1MIO - chains B and D of the 4 polymer chains in the assembly; structure by X-ray diffraction, 3.00 A resolution.

# Chain B (and D)
Name: Nitrogenase molybdenum iron protein (beta chain)
From: Clostridium pasteurianum
Notes: chain D of this document is another copy of the same molecule, construct and numbering; everything in this record applies to it too
UniProtKB: P11347 (NIFK_CLOPA); numbering as in UniProt (aligned over 1-458)
Amino-acid sequence (458 residues; each row starts with the number of its first residue):
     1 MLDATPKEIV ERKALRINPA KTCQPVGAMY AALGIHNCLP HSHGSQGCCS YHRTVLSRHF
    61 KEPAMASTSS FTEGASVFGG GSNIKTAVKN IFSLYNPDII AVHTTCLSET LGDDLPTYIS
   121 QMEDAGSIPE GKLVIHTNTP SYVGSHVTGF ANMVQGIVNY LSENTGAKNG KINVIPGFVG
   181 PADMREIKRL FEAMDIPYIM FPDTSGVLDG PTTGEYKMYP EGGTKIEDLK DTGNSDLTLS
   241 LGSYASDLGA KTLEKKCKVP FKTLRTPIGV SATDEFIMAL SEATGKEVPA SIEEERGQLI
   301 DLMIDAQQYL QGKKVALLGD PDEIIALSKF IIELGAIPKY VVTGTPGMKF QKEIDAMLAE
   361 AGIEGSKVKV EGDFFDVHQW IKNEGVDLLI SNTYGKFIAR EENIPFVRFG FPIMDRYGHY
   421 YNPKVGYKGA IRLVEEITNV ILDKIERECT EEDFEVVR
Not modelled in the structure: 1
Curated features (UniProtKB/Swiss-Prot):
  - binding site ([8Fe-7S] cluster): Cys23, Cys48, Cys106, Ser141
Bound ions: fe-s cluster Fe: Cys23, Cys48, Cys106, Ser141 (shared with 3 residues of chain A); Ca2+ site 1: Lys61, Glu62 (shared with Asp301(D), Asp305(D) of chain D); Ca2+ site 2: Asp301, Asp305 (shared with Lys61(D), Glu62(D) of chain D)
Small-molecule neighbours: fe-s cluster (CLP): Cys23, Pro25, Ser45, Gln46, Gly47, Cys48, Tyr51, His52, Thr105, Cys106, Ser141

# Interface between chain B and chain D
Pairs across the interface (105; chain B residue first):
  Leu2(B) with Glu451(D), hydrogen bond (backbone-side chain)
  Arg58(B) with Val457(D)
  Lys61(B) with Asp301(D); Asp305(D); Arg458(D)
  Glu62(B) with Asp301(D)
  Arg185(B) with Glu294(D), salt bridge
  Asp209(B) with Gln298(D)
  Gly210(B) with Gln298(D), hydrogen bond (backbone-side chain); Asp301(D)
  Pro211(B) with Glu294(D); Gly297(D); Gln298(D)
  Thr212(B) with Gly297(D), hydrogen bond (backbone-backbone); Ile300(D); Asp301(D), hydrogen bond
  Glu294(B) with Arg185(D), salt bridge; Pro211(D)
  Gly297(B) with Pro211(D); Thr212(D), hydrogen bond (backbone-backbone)
  Gln298(B) with Arg185(D); Asp209(D), hydrogen bond; Gly210(D); Pro211(D); Tyr421(D), hydrogen bond (backbone-side chain)
  Asp301(B) with Gly210(D); Thr212(D), hydrogen bond; Tyr421(D), hydrogen bond
  Leu302(B) with Tyr417(D), hydrophobic; Gly418(D); Tyr421(D), hydrophobic
  Asp305(B) with Lys61(D); Tyr417(D)
  Ala306(B) with Tyr417(D)
  Tyr309(B) with Tyr417(D)
  Thr393(B) with Val456(D)
  Tyr394(B) with Val456(D)
  Lys396(B) with Glu446(D), salt bridge; Glu455(D), hydrogen bond (side chain-backbone); Val456(D)
  Phe397(B) with Phe454(D), hydrophobic; Val456(D), hydrophobic
  Arg400(B) with Glu446(D), hydrogen bond (side chain-backbone); Arg447(D), hydrogen bond (side chain-backbone); Cys449(D), hydrogen bond (side chain-backbone); Glu451(D), salt bridge; Phe454(D)
  Arg408(B) with Glu446(D), salt bridge
  Met414(B) with Val457(D); Arg458(D)
  Asp415(B) with Leu442(D); Glu446(D); Val456(D); Arg458(D)
  Arg416(B) with Asn439(D); Leu442(D); Asp443(D), salt bridge; Glu446(D), salt bridge
  Tyr417(B) with Leu302(D), hydrophobic; Asp305(D); Tyr309(D), hydrophobic; Glu435(D); Thr438(D); Arg458(D), hydrogen bond (side chain-backbone)
  Gly418(B) with Leu302(D); Glu435(D)
  His419(B) with Glu435(D)
  Tyr420(B) with Leu302(D); Asp305(D), hydrogen bond
  Tyr421(B) with Gln298(D), hydrogen bond (side chain-backbone); Leu302(D), hydrophobic; Ile431(D), hydrophobic
  Asn422(B) with Glu435(D)
  Ile431(B) with Tyr421(D), hydrophobic
  Arg432(B) with Arg432(D)
  Glu435(B) with Tyr417(D); Gly418(D); His419(D); Asn422(D)
  Thr438(B) with Tyr417(D)
  Asn439(B) with Arg416(D)
  Leu442(B) with Arg416(D)
  Asp443(B) with Arg416(D), salt bridge
  Glu446(B) with Lys396(D), salt bridge; Arg400(D), hydrogen bond (backbone-side chain); Asp415(D); Arg416(D), salt bridge
  Arg447(B) with Arg400(D)
  Cys449(B) with Arg400(D), hydrogen bond (backbone-side chain)
  Glu451(B) with Leu2(D), hydrogen bond (side chain-backbone); Arg400(D)
  Phe454(B) with Leu2(D), hydrophobic; Lys396(D); Phe397(D), hydrophobic; Arg400(D)
  Glu455(B) with Lys396(D), hydrogen bond (backbone-side chain)
  Val456(B) with Thr393(D); Tyr394(D), hydrophobic; Lys396(D), hydrogen bond (backbone-side chain); Met414(D)
  Val457(B) with Arg58(D); Met414(D)
  Arg458(B) with Met414(D), hydrogen bond (backbone-backbone); Asp415(D); Tyr417(D), hydrogen bond (backbone-side chain)
Other interface residues (no listed pair), chain B (54 interface residues in all): Asp3, Gly206, Ile304, Gln308, Glu436, Thr450
Other interface residues (no listed pair), chain D (56 interface residues in all): Asp3, Glu62, Ile304, Ala306, Gln308, Glu401, Arg408, Tyr420, Glu436, Glu448, Thr450

# Summary
The interface between chain B and chain D involves 54 residues on one side and 56 on the other, with 23
hydrogen bonds and 10 salt bridges. Polar pairs include Arg185(B)-Glu294(D), Lys396(B)-Glu446(D) and
Arg400(B)-Glu451(D). Ligands of chain B: fe-s cluster.
Chain B and chain D are both Nitrogenase molybdenum iron protein (beta chain) (Clostridium pasteurianum); the
structure, X-ray crystal structure of the nitrogenase molybdenum-iron protein from clostridium pasteurianum at
3.0 angstroms resolution, was determined by X-ray diffraction.
